PDB entry 5XH8 | X-ray diffraction, 2.10 A resolution | chain A

# Chain A
Name: Extracellular invertase
From: Aspergillus kawachii (strain NBRC 4308)
UniProt: G7XM46 (G7XM46_ASPKW); residue numbers follow UniProt; this construct covers 25-628
Chain sequence (605 residues; row label = number of the first residue in the row):
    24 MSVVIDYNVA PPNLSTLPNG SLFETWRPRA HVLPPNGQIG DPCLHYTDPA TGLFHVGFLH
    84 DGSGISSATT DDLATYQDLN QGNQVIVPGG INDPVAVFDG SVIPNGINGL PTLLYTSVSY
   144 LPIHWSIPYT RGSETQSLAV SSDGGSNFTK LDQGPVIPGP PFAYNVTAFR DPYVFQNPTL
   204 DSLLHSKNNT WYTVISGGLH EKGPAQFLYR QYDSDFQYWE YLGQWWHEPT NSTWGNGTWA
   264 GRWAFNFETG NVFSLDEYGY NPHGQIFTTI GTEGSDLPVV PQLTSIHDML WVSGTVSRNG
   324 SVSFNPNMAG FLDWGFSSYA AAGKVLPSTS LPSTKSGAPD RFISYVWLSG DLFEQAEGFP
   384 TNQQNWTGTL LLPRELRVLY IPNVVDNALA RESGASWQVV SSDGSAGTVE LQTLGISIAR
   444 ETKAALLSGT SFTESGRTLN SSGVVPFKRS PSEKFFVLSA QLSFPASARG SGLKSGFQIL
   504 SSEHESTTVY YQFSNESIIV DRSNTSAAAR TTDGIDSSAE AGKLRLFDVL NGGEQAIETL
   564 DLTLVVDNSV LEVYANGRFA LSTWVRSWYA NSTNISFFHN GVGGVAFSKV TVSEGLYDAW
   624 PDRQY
Construct notes: expression tag (24)
Metal / ion sites: Na+: H310, G338, F339, S341

# In short
The Na+ site is built by H310, G338, F339 and S341.
Chain A is Extracellular invertase (Aspergillus kawachii (strain NBRC 4308)); the structure, Aspergillus
kawachii beta-fructofuranosidase complexed with glycerol, was determined by X-ray diffraction (same
publication as 5XH9 and 5XHA).
